PDB entry 8VNU | X-ray diffraction, 2.20 A resolution | chains C and B of the 4 polymer chains in the assembly

[Chain C]
Molecule: 21-nt DNA strand
Sequence (21 nucleotides; numbered 401 to 421; the number before each row is that of its first residue):
   401 TTGACTCTCT TAAGAGAGTC A
Bound ions: thallium (I) ion: DA413, DG414 (shared with Asn319(B) of chain B); Na+: DA413, DG414 (shared with Asn319(B) of chain B)

[Chain B]
Molecule: Intron-encoded endonuclease I-PpoI
Source organism: Physarum polycephalum
Notes: EC 3.1.-.-
Reference sequence: Q94702 (PPO1_PHYPO); residues 202-363 here correspond to UniProt positions 2-163 (UniProt number = residue number - 200)
Amino-acid sequence (162 residues; numbered 202 to 363; the number before each row is that of its first residue):
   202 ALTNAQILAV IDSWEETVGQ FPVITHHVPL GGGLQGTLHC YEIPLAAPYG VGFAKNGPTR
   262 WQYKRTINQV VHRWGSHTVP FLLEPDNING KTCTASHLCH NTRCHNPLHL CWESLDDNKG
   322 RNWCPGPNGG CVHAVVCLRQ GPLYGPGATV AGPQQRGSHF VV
Bound ions: Zn2+ site 1: Cys241, Cys300, Cys305, His310; thallium (I) ion: Asn319 (shared with DA413(C), DG414(C) of chain C); Na+: Asn319 (shared with DA413(C), DG414(C) of chain C); Zn2+ site 2: Cys325, Cys332, His334, Cys338

[Chain C / chain B interface]
Residue-residue contacts (25; chain C residue first):
  DA413(C) with Leu316(B), base contact; Asn319(B), phosphate contact; Lys320(B), base contact; Asn323(B), hydrogen bond to the phosphate; Leu344(B), phosphate contact
  DG414(C) with Arg261(B), sugar contact; Thr295(B), phosphate contact; Ala296(B), phosphate contact; Ser297(B), phosphate contact; His298(B), salt bridge to the phosphate; Leu316(B), sugar contact; Asn319(B), hydrogen bond to the phosphate
  DA415(C) with Arg261(B), salt bridge to the phosphate; Thr279(B), phosphate contact; Thr295(B), phosphate contact; Ala296(B), hydrogen bond to the phosphate; Trp313(B), phosphate contact
  DG416(C) with Asn257(B), hydrogen bond to the base; Gln263(B), base contact; Trp275(B), phosphate contact; Gly276(B), hydrogen bond to the phosphate
  DA417(C) with Asn257(B), base contact; Gln263(B), base contact; Arg274(B), hydrogen bond to the base
  DG418(C) with Arg274(B), hydrogen bond to the base

[Summary]
6 residues of chain C face 17 of chain B across their interface, with 7 hydrogen bonds and 2 salt bridges.
Among the polar pairs are DG416(C)-Asn257(B), DA417(C)-Arg274(B) and DG418(C)-Arg274(B). The thallium (I) ion
site is built by Asn319(B), DA413(C) and DG414(C).
Chain C is a 21-nt DNA strand and chain B is Intron-encoded endonuclease I-PpoI (Physarum polycephalum); the
structure, Homing endonuclease H98A I-PpoI-DNA complex at pH6.0 (K+ MES) with 70 mM Tl+ for 1800s, was
determined by X-ray diffraction together with 8VMO, 8VMP, 8VMQ, 8VMR, 8VMS, 8VMT and 35 further entries from
the same study.
